6EU1 - chains C and K of the 19 polymer chains in the assembly; structure by electron microscopy, 3.40 A resolution.

== Chain C ==
Molecule: DNA-directed RNA polymerases I and III subunit RPAC1
Organism: Saccharomyces cerevisiae (strain ATCC 204508 / S288c)
UniProt: P07703 (RPAC1_YEAST); residue numbers follow UniProt; this construct covers 1-335
Sequence (335 residues; numbered 1 to 335; the number before each row is that of its first residue):
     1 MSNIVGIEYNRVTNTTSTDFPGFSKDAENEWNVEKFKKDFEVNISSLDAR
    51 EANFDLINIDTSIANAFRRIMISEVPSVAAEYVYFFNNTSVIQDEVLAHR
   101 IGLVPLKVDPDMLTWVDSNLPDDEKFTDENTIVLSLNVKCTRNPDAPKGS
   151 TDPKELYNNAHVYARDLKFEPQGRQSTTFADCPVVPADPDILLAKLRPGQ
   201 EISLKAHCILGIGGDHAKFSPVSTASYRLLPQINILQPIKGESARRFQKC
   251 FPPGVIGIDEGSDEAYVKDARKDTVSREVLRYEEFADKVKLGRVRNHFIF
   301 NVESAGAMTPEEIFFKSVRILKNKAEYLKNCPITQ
Swiss-Prot annotation at these positions:
  - modified residue: S2 (N-acetylserine), S17 (Phosphoserine)

== Chain K ==
Molecule: DNA-directed RNA polymerases I and III subunit RPAC2
Organism: Saccharomyces cerevisiae (strain ATCC 204508 / S288c)
UniProt: P28000 (RPAC2_YEAST); residue numbers follow UniProt; this construct covers 1-142
Sequence (142 residues; each row starts with the number of its first residue):
     1 MTEDIEQKKTATEVTPQEPKHIQEEEEQDVDMTGDEEQEEEPDREKIKLL
    51 TQATSEDGTSASFQIVEEDHTLGNALRYVIMKNPDVEFCGYSIPHPSENL
   101 LNIRIQTYGETTAVDALQKGLKDLMDLCDVVESKFTEKIKSM
Not modelled in the structure: 1-38
Swiss-Prot annotation at these positions:
  - modified residue (Phosphothreonine): T15, T33
  - cross-link: K134 (Glycyl lysine isopeptide (Lys-Gly) (interchain with G-Cter in ubiquitin))

== How chain C and chain K interact ==
Contacting residue pairs (60):
  S17(C) with Y78(K)
  D19(C) with Y78(K), hydrogen bond; K82(K), hydrogen bond (backbone-side chain)
  P21(C) with K82(K)
  E30(C) with K82(K); P84(K)
  W31(C) with D123(K); L127(K), hydrophobic
  F36(C) with V130(K), hydrophobic
  K37(C) with V130(K); K134(K)
  F40(C) with V131(K), hydrophobic; K134(K), hydrogen bond (backbone-side chain)
  V42(C) with K134(K); K138(K), hydrogen bond (backbone-side chain)
  N43(C) with K138(K)
  I44(C) with K138(K); M142(K), hydrophobic
  L47(C) with I139(K), hydrophobic
  F54(C) with F135(K), hydrophobic
  D60(C) with Y78(K)
  S62(C) with N74(K)
  I63(C) with L127(K), hydrophobic
  N65(C) with N74(K)
  A66(C) with T71(K)
  F67(C) with V131(K), hydrophobic
  R69(C) with H70(K); T71(K)
  I70(C) with T71(K)
  F314(C) with F135(K), hydrophobic
  F315(C) with E132(K)
  V318(C) with C128(K); E132(K)
  L321(C) with L124(K), hydrophobic; C128(K), hydrophobic
  K322(C) with C128(K)
  K324(C) with L72(K)
  A325(C) with M125(K), hydrophobic
  E326(C) with M125(K)
  Y327(C) with D43(K), hydrogen bond; K46(K)
  L328(C) with K46(K); I47(K), hydrophobic; E68(K); L121(K)
  K329(C) with L121(K); K122(K); M125(K)
  C331(C) with P42(K); K46(K)
  P332(C) with P42(K); R44(K)
  I333(C) with I47(K); L49(K), hydrophobic
  T334(C) with R44(K); I47(K), hydrogen bond (backbone-backbone); K48(K); L49(K)
  Q335(C) with L49(K); T51(K)
Other interface residues (no listed pair), chain C (43 interface residues in all): F20, N29, S45, E74, E311, N330
Other interface residues (no listed pair), chain K (37 interface residues in all): D69, A75, M81, V114, D126, D129

== In short ==
Chain C and chain K form an interface of 43 and 37 residues respectively; the contacts include 6 hydrogen
bonds. Among the polar pairs are D19(C)-Y78(K), D19(C)-K82(K) and F40(C)-K134(K).
Chain C is DNA-directed RNA polymerases I and III subunit RPAC1 and chain K is DNA-directed RNA polymerases I
and III subunit RPAC2, both from Saccharomyces cerevisiae (strain ATCC 204508 / S288c); the structure, RNA
Polymerase III - open DNA complex (OC-POL3), was determined by electron microscopy together with 6EU0, 6EU2
and 6EU3 from the same study.
